Entry 7KEU (electron microscopy, 3.90 A resolution); this record covers chains H and D of the 8 polymer chains in the assembly.

Chain H:
Molecule: Caspase-1
Source organism: Homo sapiens
Notes: EC 3.4.22.36
Reference sequence: P29466 (CASP1_HUMAN); numbering as in UniProt (aligned over 2-86)
Chain sequence (85 residues; row label = number of the first residue in the row):
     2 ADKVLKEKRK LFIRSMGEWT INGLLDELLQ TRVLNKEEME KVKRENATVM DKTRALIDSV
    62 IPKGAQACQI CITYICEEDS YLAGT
Construct notes: conflict Trp-20 (Gly in P29466)

Chain D:
Molecule: Apoptosis-associated speck-like protein containing a CARD
Source organism: Homo sapiens
Reference sequence: Q9ULZ3 (ASC_HUMAN); numbering as in UniProt (aligned over 113-194)
Chain sequence (82 residues; each row starts with the number of its first residue):
   113 HFIDQHRAAL IARVTNVEWL LDALYGKVLT DEQYQAVRAE PTNPSKMRKL FSFTPAGNWT
   173 CKDLLLQALR ESQSYLVEDL ER
Construct notes: conflict Gly-169 (Trp in Q9ULZ3)
Swiss-Prot annotation at these positions:
  - cross-link: Lys-174 (Glycyl lysine isopeptide (Lys-Gly) (interchain with G-Cter in ubiquitin))
  - mutagenesis: Lys-174 (K174R: Loss of inflammasome activation activity)

How chain H and chain D interact:
Contacting residue pairs - 5 pairs, chain H then chain D:
  Glu-38(H) with Ala-124(D); Pro-156(D)
  Glu-41(H) with Pro-156(D)
  Lys-42(H) with Thr-154(D)
  Arg-45(H) with Pro-153(D)
From the paper, about this interface:
  - specific contacts: Lys-42(H)/Pro-153(D), Arg-45(H)/Thr-154(D)
  - hot spots on chain H (mutagenesis) - K42E: abolished binding to Apoptosis-associated speck-like protein containing a CARD (chain D) (citing earlier work)

Summary:
The chain H/chain D interface involves 4 residues from each chain. The paper describes contacts between
Lys-42(H) and Pro-153(D) and Arg-45(H) and Thr-154(D). UniProt lists one mutagenesis site on chain D. The
paper reports that K42E of chain H abolishes binding to Apoptosis-associated speck-like protein containing a
CARD (chain D).
Here chain H is Caspase-1 and chain D is Apoptosis-associated speck-like protein containing a CARD, both from
Homo sapiens. Entry 7KEU (Cryo-EM structure of the Caspase-1-CARD:ASC-CARD octamer) was determined by electron
microscopy together with 6XKJ and 6XKK from the same study.
